PDB entry 6BZ9 | X-ray diffraction, 1.80 A resolution | chains A and C of the 3 polymer chains in the assembly

# Chain A
Protein: Caspase-1
Source organism: Homo sapiens
Notes: EC 3.4.22.36
UniProtKB: P29466 (CASP1_HUMAN); residue numbers follow UniProt; this construct covers 120-297
Chain sequence (178 residues; row label = number of the first residue in the row):
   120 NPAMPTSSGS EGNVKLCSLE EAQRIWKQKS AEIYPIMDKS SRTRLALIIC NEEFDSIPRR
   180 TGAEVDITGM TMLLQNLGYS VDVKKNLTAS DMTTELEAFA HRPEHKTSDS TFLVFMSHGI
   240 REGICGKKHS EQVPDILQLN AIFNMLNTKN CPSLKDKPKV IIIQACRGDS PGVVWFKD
Not modelled in the structure: 120-126
Curated features (UniProtKB/Swiss-Prot):
  - active site: His237, Cys285
  - cross-link: Lys134 (Glycyl lysine isopeptide (Lys-Gly) (interchain with G-Cter in ubiquitin))
  - mutagenesis: Cys285 (C285A/S: Loss of protease activity. Loss of SPHK2 cleavage and release in apoptotic cells), Trp294 (W294A: Mediates autoprocessing but is unable to interact with Gasdermin-D (GSDMD) and mediate its cleavage), Asp297 (D297N: In IDL(uncl); abolished cleavage in the interdomain region; when associated with 315-N-N-316)

# Chain C
Protein: Ac-FLTD-CMK
Chain sequence (6 residues; row label = number of the first residue in the row):
     1 XFLTDX
Modified / non-standard residues: ACE (acetyl group) at position 1; 0QE (chloromethane) at position 6

# Chain A / chain C interface
Residue-residue contacts (7; chain A residue first):
  Arg179(A) with Asp5(C), salt bridge
  Ser236(A) with Asp5(C)
  His237(A) with Asp5(C), hydrogen bond (side chain-backbone)
  Gly238(A) with Asp5(C), hydrogen bond (backbone-backbone)
  Gln283(A) with Asp5(C), hydrogen bond
  Cys285(A) with Asp5(C), hydrogen bond (side chain-backbone); 0QE_6(C), covalent bond
Interface residues without a listed pair, chain A (8 interface residues in all): Thr180, Ala284
Interface residues without a listed pair, chain C (4 interface residues in all): Leu3, Thr4

# Overview
Chain A and chain C form an interface of 8 and 4 residues respectively, with 1 covalent bond, 4 hydrogen bonds
and 1 salt bridge. Polar pairs include Arg179(A)-Asp5(C), His237(A)-Asp5(C) and Gln283(A)-Asp5(C).
Chain A is Caspase-1 (Homo sapiens) and chain C is Ac-FLTD-CMK; the structure, Crystal structure of human
caspase-1 in complex with Ac-FLTD-CMK, was determined by X-ray diffraction.
